6RZN - chains A and B; structure by X-ray diffraction, 1.91 A resolution.

== Chain A (and B) ==
Molecule: Ferulic acid esterase
Organism: uncultured bacterium
Notes: EC 3.1.1.73; chain B of this document is another copy of the same molecule, construct and numbering; everything in this record applies to it too
Amino-acid sequence (386 residues; numbered 1 to 386; the number before each row is that of its first residue):
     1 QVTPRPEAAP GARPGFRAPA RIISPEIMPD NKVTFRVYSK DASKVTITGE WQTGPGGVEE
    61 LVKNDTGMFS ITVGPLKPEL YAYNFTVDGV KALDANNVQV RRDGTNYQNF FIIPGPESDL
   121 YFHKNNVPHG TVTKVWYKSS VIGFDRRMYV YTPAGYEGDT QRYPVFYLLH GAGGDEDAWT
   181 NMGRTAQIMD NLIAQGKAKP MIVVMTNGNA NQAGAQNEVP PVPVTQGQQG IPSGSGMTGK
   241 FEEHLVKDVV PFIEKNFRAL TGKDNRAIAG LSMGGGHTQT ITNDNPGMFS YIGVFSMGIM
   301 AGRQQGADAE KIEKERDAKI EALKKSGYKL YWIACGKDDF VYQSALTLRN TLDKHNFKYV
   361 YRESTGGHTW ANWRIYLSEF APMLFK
Disordered / not traced: 1-21, 223-237, 300-311 (chain B: 1-21, 223-237, 300-309)
What the authors report for this chain:
  - catalytic residues: Ser-272, Asp-339, His-368
  - contacts within the chain: Arg-102/Asp-175, Arg-102/Asp-177, Gly-115/Ser-118, Gly-115/Asp-119, Pro-116/Asp-119, Ser-118/Tyr-121, Asp-119/Lys-124, Lys-124/Val-127, Glu-79/Arg-374
  - conformationally variable residues (order/disorder transition): Pro-223 to Met-237, Met-300 to Glu-310

== How chain A and chain B interact ==
Pairs across the interface - 65 pairs, chain A then chain B:
  Val-37(A) with Val-90(B), hydrophobic
  Tyr-38(A) with Val-90(B)
  Ser-39(A) with Asp-88(B), hydrogen bond (side chain-backbone); Gly-89(B); Val-90(B)
  Asp-41(A) with Asp-88(B)
  Ala-42(A) with Asp-88(B), hydrogen bond (backbone-backbone)
  Val-87(A) with Val-87(B); Val-90(B), hydrophobic
  Asp-88(A) with Ser-39(B), hydrogen bond (backbone-side chain); Asp-41(B); Ala-42(B), hydrogen bond (backbone-backbone); Asp-88(B)
  Gly-89(A) with Ser-39(B)
  Val-90(A) with Val-37(B), hydrophobic; Ser-39(B); Val-87(B), hydrophobic
  Lys-91(A) with Ala-92(B)
  Ala-92(A) with Lys-91(B)
  Leu-93(A) with Leu-93(B), hydrophobic
  Val-98(A) with Tyr-107(B), hydrogen bond (backbone-side chain); Gln-216(B); Asn-217(B)
  Val-100(A) with Tyr-107(B)
  Gly-104(A) with Val-98(B)
  Tyr-107(A) with Val-98(B), hydrogen bond (side chain-backbone); Val-100(B)
  His-123(A) with Trp-136(B); Glu-218(B); Val-219(B)
  Asn-125(A) with Pro-221(B), hydrogen bond (side chain-backbone); Val-222(B)
  His-129(A) with Trp-136(B)
  Gly-130(A) with Trp-136(B)
  Thr-131(A) with Thr-133(B); Lys-134(B); Val-135(B)
  Val-132(A) with Thr-133(B); Lys-134(B), hydrogen bond (backbone-backbone)
  Thr-133(A) with Thr-131(B); Val-132(B); Thr-133(B)
  Lys-134(A) with Thr-131(B); Val-132(B), hydrogen bond (backbone-backbone); Lys-134(B)
  Val-135(A) with Thr-131(B); Glu-157(B)
  Trp-136(A) with His-123(B); His-129(B); Gly-130(B)
  Glu-157(A) with Val-135(B); Asn-256(B)
  Gly-158(A) with Lys-255(B); Asn-256(B), hydrogen bond (backbone-side chain)
  Gln-216(A) with Val-98(B)
  Asn-217(A) with Val-98(B)
  Glu-218(A) with His-123(B)
  Val-219(A) with His-123(B)
  Pro-220(A) with His-123(B); Asn-125(B)
  Pro-221(A) with Asn-125(B)
  Val-222(A) with Asn-125(B)
  Lys-255(A) with Gly-158(B)
  Asn-256(A) with Glu-157(B); Gly-158(B), hydrogen bond (side chain-backbone)
Other interface residues (no listed pair), chain A (40 interface residues in all): Thr-105, Ala-213, Phe-252
Other interface residues (no listed pair), chain B (40 interface residues in all): Tyr-38, Gln-99, Gly-104, Thr-105, Pro-220, Phe-252

== In short ==
The chain A/chain B interface involves 40 residues from each chain; the contacts include 11 hydrogen bonds.
Polar contacts include Ser-39(A)/Asp-88(B), Val-98(A)/Tyr-107(B) and Asn-125(A)/Pro-221(B). The paper reports
catalytic residues Ser-272(A), Asp-339(A) and His-368(A); conformational variability at Pro-223(A) and
Met-300(A).
Chain A and chain B are both Ferulic acid esterase (uncultured bacterium); the structure, Crystal structure of
the N-terminal carbohydrate binding module family 48 and ferulic acid esterase from the ..., was determined by
X-ray diffraction (same publication as 6RZO).
